Entry 6PSU (electron microscopy, 3.90 A resolution); this record covers chains I and L of the 10 polymer chains in the assembly.

Chain I:
Molecule: DNA-directed RNA polymerase subunit beta
Organism: Escherichia coli
Notes: EC 2.7.7.6
UniProtKB: P0A8V4 (RPOB_ECO57); numbering as in UniProt (aligned over 1-1342)
Chain sequence (1342 residues; row label = number of the first residue in the row):
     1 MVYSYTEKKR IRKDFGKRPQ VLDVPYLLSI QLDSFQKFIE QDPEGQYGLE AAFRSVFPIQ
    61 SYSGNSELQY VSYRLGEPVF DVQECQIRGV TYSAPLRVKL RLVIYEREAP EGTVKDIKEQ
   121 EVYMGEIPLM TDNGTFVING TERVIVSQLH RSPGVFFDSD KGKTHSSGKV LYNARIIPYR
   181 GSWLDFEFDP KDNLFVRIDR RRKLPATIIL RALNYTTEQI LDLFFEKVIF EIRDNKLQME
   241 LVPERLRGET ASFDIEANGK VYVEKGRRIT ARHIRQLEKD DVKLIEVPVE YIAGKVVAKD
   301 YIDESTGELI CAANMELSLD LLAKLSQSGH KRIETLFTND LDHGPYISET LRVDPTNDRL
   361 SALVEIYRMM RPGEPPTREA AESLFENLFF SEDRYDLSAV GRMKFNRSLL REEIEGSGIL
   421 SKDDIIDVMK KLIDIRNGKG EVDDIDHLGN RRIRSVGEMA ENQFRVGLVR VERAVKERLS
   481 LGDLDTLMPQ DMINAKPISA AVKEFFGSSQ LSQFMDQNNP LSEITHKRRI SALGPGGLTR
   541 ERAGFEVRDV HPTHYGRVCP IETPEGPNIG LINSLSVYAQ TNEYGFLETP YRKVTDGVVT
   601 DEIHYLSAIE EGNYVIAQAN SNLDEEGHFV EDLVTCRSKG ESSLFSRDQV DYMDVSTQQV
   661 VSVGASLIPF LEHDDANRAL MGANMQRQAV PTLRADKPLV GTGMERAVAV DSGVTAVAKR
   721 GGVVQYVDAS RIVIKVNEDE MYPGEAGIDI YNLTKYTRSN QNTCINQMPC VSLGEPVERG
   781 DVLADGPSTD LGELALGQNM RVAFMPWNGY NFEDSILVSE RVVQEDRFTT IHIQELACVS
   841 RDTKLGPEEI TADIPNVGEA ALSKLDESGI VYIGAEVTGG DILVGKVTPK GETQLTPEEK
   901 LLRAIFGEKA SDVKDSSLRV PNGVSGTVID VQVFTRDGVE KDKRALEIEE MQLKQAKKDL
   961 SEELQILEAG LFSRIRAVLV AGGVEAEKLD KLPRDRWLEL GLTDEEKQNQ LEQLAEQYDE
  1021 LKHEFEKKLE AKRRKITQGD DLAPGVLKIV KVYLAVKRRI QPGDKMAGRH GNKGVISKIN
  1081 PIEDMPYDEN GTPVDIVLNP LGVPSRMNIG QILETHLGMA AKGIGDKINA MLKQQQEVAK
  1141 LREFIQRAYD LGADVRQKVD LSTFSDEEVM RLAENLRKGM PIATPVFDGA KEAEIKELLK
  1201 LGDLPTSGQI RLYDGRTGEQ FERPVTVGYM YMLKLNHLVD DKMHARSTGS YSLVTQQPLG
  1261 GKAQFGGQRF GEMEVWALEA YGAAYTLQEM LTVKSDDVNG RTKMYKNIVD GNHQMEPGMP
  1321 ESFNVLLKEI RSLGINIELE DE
Disordered / not traced: 1, 1342
Small-molecule neighbours: chapso (1N7): Gln725, Tyr726, Glu962, Gln965, Ile966, Ala969
UniProt features mapped onto this chain:
  - modified residue (N6-acetyllysine): Lys1022, Lys1200

Chain L:
Molecule: RNA polymerase sigma factor RpoD
Organism: Escherichia coli
UniProtKB: Q0P6L9 (Q0P6L9_ECOLX); numbering as in UniProt (aligned over 1-613)
Chain sequence (616 residues; numbered -2 to 613; the number before each row is that of its first residue; numbers below 1 keep their minus sign (Ser-2 is residue -2)):
    -2 SEFMEQNPQS QLKLLVTRGK EQGYLTYAEV NDHLPEDIVD SDQIEDIIQM INDMGIQVME
    58 EAPDADDLML AENTADEDAA EAAAQVLSSV ESEIGRTTDP VRMYMREMGT VELLTREGEI
   118 DIAKRIEDGI NQVQCSVAEY PEAITYLLEQ YDRVEAEEAR LSDLITGFVD PNAEEDLAPT
   178 ATHVGSELSQ EDLDDDEDED EEDGDDDSAD DDNSIDPELA REKFAELRAQ YVVTRDTIKA
   238 KGRSHATAQE EILKLSEVFK QFRLVPKQFD YLVNSMRVMM DRVRTQERLI MKLCVEQCKM
   298 PKKNFITLFT GNETSDTWFN AAIAMNKPWS EKLHDVSEEV HRALQKLQQI EEETGLTIEQ
   358 VKDINRRMSI GEAKARRAKK EMVEANLRLV ISIAKKYTNR GLQFLDLIQE GNIGLMKAVD
   418 KFEYRRGYKF STYATWWIRQ AITRSIADQA RTIRIPVHMI ETINKLNRIS RQMLQEMGRE
   478 PTPEELAERM LMPEDKIRKV LKIAKEPISM ETPIGDDEDS HLGDFIEDTT LELPLDSATT
   538 ESLRAATHDV LAGLTAREAK VLRMRFGIDM NTDYTLEEVG KQFDVTRERI RQIEAKALRK
   598 LRHPSRSEVL RSFLDD
Disordered / not traced: -2 to 6, 32-38, 59-74, 88-93, 168-211, 237-241
Differences from the reference sequence: expression tag (-2 to 0)
Small-molecule neighbours:
  - chapso (1N7), molecule 1: Ile505, Thr509, Pro510, Ile511, Gly512, Leu519
  - chapso (1N7), molecule 2: Ile511, Asp513, Phe522

Chain I / chain L interface:
Residue-residue contacts - 63 pairs, chain I then chain L:
  Arg97(I) with Gly475(L)
  Tyr123(I) with Gln472(L); Gly475(L)
  Arg197(I) with Ala25(L); Asp29(L), salt bridge
  Arg200(I) with Asn28(L), hydrogen bond (backbone-side chain)
  Arg201(I) with Asp29(L)
  Arg202(I) with Asp29(L), hydrogen bond (backbone-side chain)
  Lys203(I) with Asp29(L), hydrogen bond (backbone-side chain)
  Glu477(I) with Lys393(L)
  Gln490(I) with Gln472(L), hydrogen bond (side chain-backbone)
  Ile493(I) with Gln472(L), hydrogen bond (backbone-side chain)
  Asn494(I) with Arg468(L); Gln472(L)
  Ala495(I) with Leu471(L), hydrophobic; Gln472(L)
  Arg540(I) with Asp514(L), salt bridge
  Asn856(I) with Asp612(L); Asp613(L)
  Val857(I) with Asp613(L)
  Pro897(I) with Gly564(L)
  Glu898(I) with Leu540(L); Gly564(L); Ile565(L); Asp566(L), hydrogen bond (side chain-backbone)
  Lys900(I) with Phe563(L); Asp570(L), salt bridge
  Leu901(I) with Leu559(L), hydrophobic; Phe563(L), hydrophobic; Ile565(L), hydrophobic
  Leu902(I) with Leu607(L), hydrophobic; Phe610(L), hydrophobic
  Arg903(I) with Leu611(L)
  Ala904(I) with Phe563(L), hydrophobic; Leu595(L); Arg599(L)
  Ile905(I) with Leu595(L), hydrophobic; Arg599(L), hydrogen bond (backbone-side chain)
  Phe906(I) with Leu607(L); Arg608(L); Leu611(L), hydrophobic
  Arg936(I) with Arg495(L)
  Thr1248(I) with Pro531(L)
  Ser1250(I) with Glu524(L), hydrogen bond
  Tyr1251(I) with Glu524(L); Asp525(L), hydrogen bond (backbone-backbone); Leu528(L), hydrophobic
  Ser1252(I) with Ile523(L)
  Leu1253(I) with Ile523(L), hydrogen bond (backbone-backbone); Glu524(L); Asp525(L)
  Val1254(I) with Met507(L), hydrophobic
  Gln1256(I) with Asp525(L); Leu528(L)
  Leu1259(I) with Asp521(L); Phe522(L)
  Tyr1305(I) with Pro531(L); Leu532(L); Ala535(L), hydrophobic
  Lys1306(I) with Ser534(L); Glu538(L)
  Val1309(I) with Glu538(L)
  Asp1310(I) with Glu538(L)
Other interface residues (no listed pair), chain I (46 interface residues in all): Lys163, His165, Arg542, Glu899, Asp1041, Pro1044, Gly1260, Gln1264, Arg1301
Other interface residues (no listed pair), chain L (49 interface residues in all): Gln19, Tyr21, Tyr24, Glu58, Glu473, Arg476, Glu477, Asp492, Leu498, Lys499, Thr544, Ser604

Overview:
46 residues of chain I and 49 residues of chain L are in contact, with 10 hydrogen bonds and 3 salt bridges.
Polar pairs include Arg197(I)-Asp29(L), Arg540(I)-Asp514(L) and Lys900(I)-Asp570(L). Bound to chain I: chapso.
Bound to chain L: chapso.
Chain I is DNA-directed RNA polymerase subunit beta and chain L is RNA polymerase sigma factor RpoD, both from
Escherichia coli; the structure, Escherichia coli RNA polymerase promoter unwinding intermediate (TRPi2) with
TraR and rpsT P2 promoter, was determined by electron microscopy together with 6PSQ, 6PSR, 6PSS, 6PST, 6PSV
and 6PSW from the same study.
